Entry 9B84 (electron microscopy, 3.20 A resolution); this record covers chains A and B of the 3 polymer chains in the assembly.

Chain A (and B):
Protein: Maltodextrin-binding protein, Double-stranded RNA-specific adenosine deaminase
From: Escherichia coli
Notes: EC 3.5.4.37; chain B of this document is another copy of the same molecule, construct and numbering; everything in this record applies to it too
UniProtKB: chimeric construct of C3SHQ8, P55265: residues -264 to 101 from C3SHQ8 (C3SHQ8_ECOLX) positions 27-392 (UniProt number = residue number + 291); residues 127-1226 from P55265 positions 127-1226 (same numbers)
Sequence (1492 residues; row label = number of the first residue in the row; numbers below 1 keep their minus sign (Met-265 is residue -265)):
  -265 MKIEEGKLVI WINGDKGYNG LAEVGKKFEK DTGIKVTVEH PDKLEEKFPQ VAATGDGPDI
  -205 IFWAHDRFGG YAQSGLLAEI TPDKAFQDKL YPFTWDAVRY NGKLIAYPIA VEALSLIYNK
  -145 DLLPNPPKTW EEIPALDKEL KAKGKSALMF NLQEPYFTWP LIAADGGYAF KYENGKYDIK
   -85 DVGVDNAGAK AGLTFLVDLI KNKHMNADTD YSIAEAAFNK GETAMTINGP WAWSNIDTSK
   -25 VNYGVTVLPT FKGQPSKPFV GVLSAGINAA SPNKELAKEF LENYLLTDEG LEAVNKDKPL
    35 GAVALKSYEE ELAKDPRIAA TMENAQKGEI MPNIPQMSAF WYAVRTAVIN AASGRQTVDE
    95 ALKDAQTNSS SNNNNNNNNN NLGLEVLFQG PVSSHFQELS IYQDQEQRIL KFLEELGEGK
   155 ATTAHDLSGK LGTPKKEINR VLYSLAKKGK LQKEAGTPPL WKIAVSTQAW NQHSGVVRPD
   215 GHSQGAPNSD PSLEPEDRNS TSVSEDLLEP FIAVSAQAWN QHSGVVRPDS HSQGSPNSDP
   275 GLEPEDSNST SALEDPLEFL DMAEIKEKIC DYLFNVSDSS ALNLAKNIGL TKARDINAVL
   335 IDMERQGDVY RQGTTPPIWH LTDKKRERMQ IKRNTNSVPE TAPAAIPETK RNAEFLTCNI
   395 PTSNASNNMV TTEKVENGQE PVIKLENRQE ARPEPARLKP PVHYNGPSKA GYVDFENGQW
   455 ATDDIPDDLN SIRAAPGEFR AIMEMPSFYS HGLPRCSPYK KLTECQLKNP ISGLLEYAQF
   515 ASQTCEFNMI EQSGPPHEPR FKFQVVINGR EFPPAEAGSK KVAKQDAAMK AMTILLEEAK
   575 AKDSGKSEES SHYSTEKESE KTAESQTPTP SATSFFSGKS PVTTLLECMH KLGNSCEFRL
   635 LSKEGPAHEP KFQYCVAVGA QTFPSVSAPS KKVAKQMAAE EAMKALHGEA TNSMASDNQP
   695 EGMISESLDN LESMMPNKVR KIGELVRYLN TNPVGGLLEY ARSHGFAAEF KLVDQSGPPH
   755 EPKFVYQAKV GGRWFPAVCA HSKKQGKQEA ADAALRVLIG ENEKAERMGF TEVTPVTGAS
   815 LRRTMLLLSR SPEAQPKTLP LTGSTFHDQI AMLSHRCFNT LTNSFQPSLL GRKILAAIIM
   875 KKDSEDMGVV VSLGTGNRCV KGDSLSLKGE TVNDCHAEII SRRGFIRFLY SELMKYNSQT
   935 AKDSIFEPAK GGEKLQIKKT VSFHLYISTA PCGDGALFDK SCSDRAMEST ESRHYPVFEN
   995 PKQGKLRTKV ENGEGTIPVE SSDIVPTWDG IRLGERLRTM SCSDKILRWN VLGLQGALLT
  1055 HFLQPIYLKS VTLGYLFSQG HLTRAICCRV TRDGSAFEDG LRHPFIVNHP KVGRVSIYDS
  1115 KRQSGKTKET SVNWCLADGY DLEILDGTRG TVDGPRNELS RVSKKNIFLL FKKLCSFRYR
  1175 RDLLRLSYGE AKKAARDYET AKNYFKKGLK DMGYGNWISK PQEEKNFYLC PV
Not modelled in the structure: -265 to 839, 1224-1226 (chain B: -265 to 839, 860-866, 976-982, 1014-1029, 1225-1226)
Construct notes: initiating methionine (-265); linker (102-126)
Swiss-Prot annotation at these positions:
  - region: Ile716 to Thr725 (N-terminal extension of DRBM 3 and constituent of a bi-partite nuclear localization signal), Glu795 to Arg801 (C-terminal extension of DRBM 3 and constituent of a bi-partite nuclear localization signal)
  - active site: Glu912 (Proton donor)
  - binding site (Zn(2+)): His910, Cys966, Cys1036
  - modified residue: Ser285 (Phosphoserine), Ser481 (Phosphoserine), Thr601 (Phosphothreonine), Thr603 (Phosphothreonine), Ser614 (Phosphoserine), Ser629 (Phosphoserine), Ser636 (Phosphoserine), Thr808 (Phosphothreonine), Ser814 (Phosphoserine), Ser823 (Phosphoserine), Ser825 (Phosphoserine)
  - cross-link (Glycyl lysine isopeptide (Lys-Gly)): Lys384 (interchain with G-Cter in SUMO2), Lys408 (interchain with G-Cter in SUMO2), Lys418 (interchain with G-Cter in SUMO), Lys580 (interchain with G-Cter in SUMO2), Lys875 (interchain with G-Cter in SUMO2)
Ion coordination: Zn2+ site 1: His910, Cys966, Cys1036; Zn2+ site 2: His988, Cys1081, Cys1082, His1103
Residues lining bound ligands: inositol hexakisphosphate (IHP): Asn907, Asp908, Ile913, Arg916, Arg917, Thr1033, Met1034, Lys1039, Arg1042, Gly1050, Ala1051, Leu1052, Lys1158, Tyr1182, Lys1186, Tyr1192, Lys1196, Trp1211, Ile1212, Ser1213, Lys1214, Lys1219
From the paper describing this entry:
  - binding site for the 66-nt RNA strand: Arg892, Lys895, Glu912, Lys996, Arg1001, Glu1008, Arg1030, Lys1115, Lys1120
  - mutagenesis - R1001E, R1030E, K1120E: decreased catalytic activity on HT-V2
  - mutagenesis - K895E, K996E, K1115E: unchanged catalytic activity on HT-V2
  - Zn2+ coordination: His910, Cys966, Cys1036
  - mutagenesis - E1008A, E1008Q, E1008R: increased catalytic activity on HT-V6
  - disease-associated variants - A870T, R892H, K999N, Y1112F, D1113H: unchanged catalytic activity on HT-V2 and HT-V5
  - disease-associated variants - Y1112F, D1113H: unchanged catalytic activity on HT-V16
  - mutagenesis - K895E, K996E, R1001E, R1030E, K1115E, K1120E: decreased catalytic activity on GLI-V11
  - mutagenesis - W1022A: decreased catalytic activity on GLI-V11, V32, or HT-V6
  - mutagenesis - W1022A: unchanged catalytic activity on HT-V2 and HT-V5
  - mutagenesis - D1023A: decreased catalytic activity on all RNAs
  - disease-associated variants - G1007R: abolished catalytic activity on all RNA substrates
  - disease-associated variants - A870T, R892H, K999N, Y1112F, D1113H: decreased catalytic activity on short GLI and HT RNAs
  - disease-associated variants - I872T: decreased catalytic activity
  - mutagenesis - K777E/K778A/K781A: abolished catalytic activity

Chain A / chain B interface:
Residue-residue contacts (33):
  Gly896(A) - Arg1116(B)
  Asp897(A) - Lys974(B)  salt bridge
  Asp897(A) - Arg1116(B)
  Leu899(A) - Asp973(B)
  Ser900(A) - Asp973(B)
  Leu901(A) - Asp973(B)
  Asp1017(A) - Glu1005(B)
  Asp1017(A) - Asn1006(B)
  Ile1018(A) - Asn1006(B)
  Thr1021(A) - Gly1009(B)
  Thr1021(A) - Thr1010(B)
  Trp1022(A) - Ala970(B)  hydrogen bond (side chain-backbone)
  Trp1022(A) - Leu971(B)
  Asp1023(A) - Gly967(B)
  Asp1023(A) - Ala970(B)
  Asp1023(A) - Arg1001(B)  salt bridge
  Asp1023(A) - Gly1009(B)
  Asp1023(A) - Thr1010(B)  hydrogen bond (side chain-backbone)
  Gly1024(A) - Gly1009(B)
  Ile1025(A) - Arg1116(B)  hydrogen bond (backbone-side chain)
  Arg1026(A) - Phe972(B)  hydrogen bond (side chain-backbone)
  Arg1026(A) - Asp973(B)
  Arg1026(A) - Arg1116(B)
  Leu1027(A) - Ala964(B)
  Leu1027(A) - Glu1008(B)
  Gly1028(A) - Gln1117(B)
  Gly1028(A) - Ser1118(B)
  Gly1028(A) - Gly1119(B)
  Glu1029(A) - Gly1007(B)
  Glu1029(A) - Glu1008(B)  hydrogen bond (side chain-backbone)
  Arg1030(A) - Ser1118(B)
  Glu1217(A) - Arg1001(B)  salt bridge
  Asn1220(A) - Lys996(B)  hydrogen bond (backbone-side chain)
Interface residues without a listed pair, chain A (21 interface residues in all): Lys902, Val1019
Interface residues without a listed pair, chain B (24 interface residues in all): Thr963, Val1004, Ile1011, Pro1012, Lys1120

Overview:
21 residues of chain A face 24 of chain B across their interface; the contacts include 6 hydrogen bonds and 3
salt bridges. Polar pairs include Asp897(A)-Lys974(B), Asp1023(A)-Arg1001(B) and Glu1217(A)-Arg1001(B). From
the paper: a binding site for the 66-nt RNA strand at Arg892(A), Lys895(A) and Glu912(A) among others; K895E,
K996E and R1001E of chain A, among others, reduce catalytic activity on GLI-V11; 19 substitutions were tested
in all.
Chain A and chain B are both Maltodextrin-binding protein, Double-stranded RNA-specific adenosine deaminase
(Escherichia coli); the structure, Cryo-EM structure of human ADAR1 in complex with dsRNA derived from HT2C
gene, was determined by electron microscopy (same publication as 9B83 and 9B89).
